Entry 9FIB (electron microscopy, 2.30 A resolution); this record covers chains B and P of the 16 polymer chains in the assembly.

Chain B:
Molecule: 16S rRNA
From: Escherichia coli
Sequence (1083 nucleotides; each row starts with the number of its first residue; note: 459 numbers in that range are skipped by the numbering (no residue carries them; nothing is unmodelled there)):
     1 AAAUUGAAGAGUUUGAUCAUGGCUCAGAUUGAACGCUGGCGGCAGGCCUA
    51 ACACAUGCAAGUCGAACGGUAACAGGAAGAAGCUUGCUUCUUUGCUGACG
   101 AGUGGCGGACGGGUGAGUAAUGUCUGGGAAACUGCCUGAUGGAGGGGGAU
   151 AACUACUGGAAACGGUAGCUAAUACCGCAUAACGUCGCAAGACCAAAGAG
   201 GGGGACCUUCGGGCCUCUUGCCAUCGGAUGUGCCCAGAUGGGAUUAGCUA
   251 GUAGGUGGGGUAACGGCUCACCUAGGCGACGAUCCCUAGCUGGUCUGAGA
   301 GGAUGACCAGCCACACUGGAACUGAGACACGGUCCAGACUCCUACGGGAG
   351 GCAGCAGUGGGGAAUAUUGCACAAUGGGCGCAAGCCUGAUGCAGCCAUGC
   401 CGCGUGUAUGAAGAAGCCCUUCGGGUUGUAAAGUACUUUCAGCGGGGAGG
   451 AAGGGAGUAAAGUUAAUACCUUUGCUCAUUGACGUUACCCGCAGAAGAAG
   501 CACCGGCUAACUCCGUGCCAGCAGCCXCGGUAAUACGGAGGGUGCAAGCG
   551 UUAAUCGGAAUUACUGGGCGUAAAGCGCACGCAGGCGGUUUGUUAAGUCA
   601 GAUGUGAAAUCCCCGGGCUCAACCUGGGAACUGCAUCUGAUACUGGCAAG
   651 CUUGAGUCUCGUAGAGGGGGGUAGAAUUCCAGGUGUAGCGGUGAAAUGCG
   701 UAGAGAUCUGGAGGAAUACCGGUGGCGAAGGCGGCCCCCUGGACGAAGAC
   751 UGACGCUCAGGUGCGAAAGCGUGGGGAGCAAACAGGAUUAGAUACCCUGG
   801 UAGUCCACGCCGUAAACGAUGUCGACUUGGAGGUUGUGCCCUUGAGGCGU
   851 GGCUUCCGGAGCUAACGCGUUAAGUCGACCGCCUGGGGAGUACGGCCGCA
   901 AGGUUAAAACUCAAAUGAAUUGACGGGGG
  1389 CUUGUACACACCGCCCGUXACACCAUGGGAGUGGGUUGCAAAAGAAGUAG
  1439 GUAGCUUAACCUUCGGGAGGGCGCUUACCACUUUGUGAUUCAUGACUGGG
  1489 GUGAAGUCGUAACAAGGUAACCGUAGGGGAACCUGCGGUUGGAUCACCUC
  1539 CUUA
Unresolved in the structure: 79-92, 205-213, 841-845, 1389, 1534-1542
Modified positions: PSU (pseudouridine-5'-monophosphate) at position 516, G7M (N7-methyl-guanosine-5'-monophosphate) at position 527, 4OC (4n,o2'-methylcytidine-5'-monophosphate) at position 1402, 5MC (5-methylcytidine-5'-monophosphate) at position 1407, UR3 (3-methyluridine-5'-monophoshate) at position 1498, 2MG (2N-methylguanosine-5'-monophosphate) at position 1516, MA6 (6N-dimethyladenosine-5'-monophoshate) at position 1518, MA6 (6N-dimethyladenosine-5'-monophoshate) at position 1519
Ion coordination: K+ site 1: U5 (shared with 5 residues of chain D); K+ site 2: G11, U12, G21, G22; Mg2+ site 1 near G21 (its only coordinating residue here); Mg2+ site 2: C48, G115; Mg2+ site 3: A59, C386, U387; K+ site 3: G61, U62, G104, G105; Mg2+ site 4 near G100 (its only coordinating residue here); K+ site 4: G107, G324, G326; K+ site 5: G107, G108, G326; Mg2+ site 5: A109, G331; K+ site 6: C110, G111; Mg2+ site 6 near G111 (its only coordinating residue here); 18 more K+ sites not listed; 34 more Mg2+ sites not listed
Small-molecule neighbours: A1IC4 ((2S,3S)-2-[[(2S)-2-[[(2S,4S)-5-aminocarbonyloxy-4-oxidanyl-2-[[(2S,3R)-3-oxidanylpiperidin-2-yl]carbonylamino]pentanoyl]amino]-3-(1H-imidazol-4-yl)propanoyl]amino]-3-(2-chloranyl-1H-imidazol-4-yl)-3-oxidanyl-propanoic acid): U692, G693, U788, U789, G791, A792, A794, C795, C796, U1506
What the authors report for this chain:
  - binding site for A1IC4: G693, U788, U789, U1506

Chain P:
Protein: Small ribosomal subunit protein bS16
From: Escherichia coli
UniProt: P0A7T3 (RS16_ECOLI); residue numbers follow UniProt; this construct covers 1-82
Sequence (82 residues; row label = number of the first residue in the row):
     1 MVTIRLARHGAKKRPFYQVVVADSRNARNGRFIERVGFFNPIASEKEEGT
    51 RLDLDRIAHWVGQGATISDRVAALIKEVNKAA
Unresolved in the structure: 80-82

Interface between chain B and chain P:
Residue-residue contacts (79):
  C43(B) with Lys-12(P), salt bridge to the phosphate
  A44(B) with Lys-12(P), hydrogen bond to the phosphate
  C110(B) with Arg-25(P), hydrogen bond to the sugar
  G111(B) with Arg-25(P), sugar contact; Ala-27(P), sugar contact
  G112(B) with Ala-27(P), phosphate contact
  G134(B) with Arg-25(P), base contact
  C135(B) with Met-1(P), hydrogen bond to the base
  C136(B) with Met-1(P), sugar contact; Gly-64(P), hydrogen bond to the sugar
  U137(B) with Gly-62(P), sugar contact; Gly-64(P), sugar contact
  G227(B) with Gln-63(P), hydrogen bond to the base
  A228(B) with Val-2(P), sugar contact; Trp-60(P), sugar contact; Gln-63(P), sugar contact
  U229(B) with Val-2(P), sugar contact; Asp-23(P), hydrogen bond to the sugar; Ile-33(P), sugar contact; Trp-60(P), phosphate contact
  G230(B) with Asp-23(P), sugar contact; Arg-25(P), hydrogen bond to the sugar; Arg-31(P), salt bridge to the phosphate
  U231(B) with Arg-31(P), salt bridge to the phosphate
  A309(B) with Asn-29(P), sugar contact; Gly-30(P), phosphate contact
  G310(B) with Gly-30(P), phosphate contact; Arg-31(P), hydrogen bond to the phosphate
  C311(B) with Arg-31(P), salt bridge to the phosphate
  A374(B) with Tyr-17(P), hydrogen bond to the sugar; Arg-70(P), hydrogen bond to the phosphate
  U375(B) with Leu-6(P), hydrogen bond to the sugar; Tyr-17(P), sugar contact; Arg-28(P), hydrogen bond to the base; Arg-70(P), salt bridge to the phosphate
  G376(B) with Arg-5(P), hydrogen bond to the phosphate; Leu-6(P), hydrogen bond to the phosphate; Arg-28(P), sugar contact; Ser-68(P), hydrogen bond to the phosphate
  G377(B) with Thr-3(P), phosphate contact; Arg-5(P), salt bridge to the phosphate; Ser-24(P), sugar contact
  U390(B) with Arg-28(P), hydrogen bond to the sugar
  G391(B) with Arg-8(P), salt bridge to the phosphate; Arg-28(P), salt bridge to the phosphate
  C392(B) with Arg-8(P), salt bridge to the phosphate; Lys-12(P), phosphate contact; Lys-13(P), hydrogen bond to the phosphate
  A393(B) with Lys-12(P), salt bridge to the phosphate; Lys-13(P), phosphate contact
  G449(B) with Ile-42(P), sugar contact
  G450(B) with Lys-13(P), base contact; Pro-15(P), sugar contact; Pro-41(P), sugar contact; Ile-42(P), sugar contact
  A451(B) with Arg-70(P), salt bridge to the phosphate
  A452(B) with Arg-70(P), sugar contact; Ala-73(P), sugar contact
  G474(B) with Lys-76(P), salt bridge to the phosphate
  C483(B) with Lys-13(P), hydrogen bond to the base
  A608(B) with Phe-32(P), sugar contact
  G616(B) with Glu-47(P), hydrogen bond to the sugar
  G617(B) with Arg-14(P), hydrogen bond to the sugar; Ser-44(P), sugar contact; Glu-47(P), sugar contact
  C618(B) with Arg-14(P), hydrogen bond to the sugar
  C623(B) with Ala-11(P), sugar contact
  C624(B) with Gly-10(P), hydrogen bond to the phosphate; Ala-11(P), sugar contact
  U625(B) with His-9(P), phosphate contact; Gly-10(P), hydrogen bond to the phosphate; Phe-16(P), phosphate contact
  G626(B) with Phe-16(P), phosphate contact; Gln-18(P), hydrogen bond to the phosphate; Arg-35(P), salt bridge to the phosphate; Phe-38(P), sugar contact; Arg-51(P), hydrogen bond to the sugar
  G627(B) with Arg-35(P), salt bridge to the phosphate; Arg-51(P), salt bridge to the phosphate
Interface residues without a listed pair, chain B (43 interface residues in all): G378, G453, U473
Interface residues without a listed pair, chain P (43 interface residues in all): Asn-26, Thr-66

In short:
Chain B and chain P each contribute 43 residues to their interface, with 25 hydrogen bonds and 15 salt
bridges. Polar contacts include C135(B)/Met-1(P), G227(B)/Gln-63(P) and U375(B)/Arg-28(P). Ligands of chain B:
compound A1IC4. From the paper: a binding site for A1IC4 at G693(B), U788(B) and U789(B) among others.
Chain B is 16S rRNA and chain P is Small ribosomal subunit protein bS16, both from Escherichia coli; the
structure, Structure of 30S-IF1-IF3-mRNA-GE81112A complex, was determined by electron microscopy (same
publication as 9FCO, 9FDA and 9G06).
